PDB entry 1HJB | X-ray diffraction, 3.00 A resolution | chains A and G of the 5 polymer chains in the assembly

[Chain A]
Protein: Ccaat/enhancer binding protein beta
From: Homo sapiens
UniProt: P17676 (CEBB_HUMAN); residue numbers follow UniProt; this construct covers 259-345
Chain sequence (87 residues; numbered 259 to 345; the number before each row is that of its first residue):
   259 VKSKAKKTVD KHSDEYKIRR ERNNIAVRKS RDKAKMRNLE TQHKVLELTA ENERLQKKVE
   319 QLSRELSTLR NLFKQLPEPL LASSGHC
Unresolved in the structure: 259-267, 334-345
Curated features (UniProtKB/Swiss-Prot):
  - region: Lys275 to Arg295 (Basic motif), Leu297 to Leu304 (Leucine-zipper)
  - modified residue: Thr266 (Phosphothreonine), Ser288 (Phosphoserine), Ser325 (Phosphoserine)
  - cross-link (Glycyl lysine isopeptide (Lys-Gly)): Lys260 (interchain with G-Cter in SUMO2), Lys262 (interchain with G-Cter in SUMO2), Lys332 (interchain with G-Cter in SUMO2)
  - mutagenesis: Ser288 (S288A: Loss of nuclear translocation)

[Chain G]
Molecule: 26-nt DNA strand
Notes: fragment: fragment from csf-1r promoter
Sequence (26 nucleotides; numbered 1 to 26; the number before each row is that of its first residue):
     1 GAAGATTTCC AAACTCTGTG GTTGCG

[Chain A / chain G interface]
Contacting residue pairs (12; chain A residue first):
  Arg280(A) - DG4(G)  salt bridge to the phosphate
  Asn281(A) - DA5(G)  base contact
  Asn281(A) - DT6(G)  hydrogen bond to the base
  Ala284(A) - DA5(G)  phosphate contact
  Ala284(A) - DT6(G)  base contact
  Val285(A) - DT6(G)  base contact
  Val285(A) - DT7(G)  base contact
  Lys287(A) - DA5(G)  salt bridge to the phosphate
  Ser288(A) - DT6(G)  hydrogen bond to the phosphate
  Arg289(A) - DT8(G)  base contact
  Lys291(A) - DT6(G)  phosphate contact
  Arg295(A) - DT6(G)  salt bridge to the phosphate
Also at the interface, not in a pair above, chain G (7 interface residues in all): DA3, DC9

[Summary]
9 residues of chain A and 7 residues of chain G are in contact; the contacts include 2 hydrogen bonds and 3
salt bridges. Polar pairs include Asn281(A)-DT6(G), Ser288(A)-DT6(G) and Arg280(A)-DG4(G). From UniProt: one
mutagenesis site on chain A.
Here chain A is Ccaat/enhancer binding protein beta (Homo sapiens) and chain G is a 26-nt DNA strand. Entry
1HJB (Crystal structure of runx-1/AML1/cbfalpha runt domain and C/ebpbeta bzip homodimer bound to a DNA
fragment from ...) was determined by X-ray diffraction, deposited together with 1IO4 and 1HJC.
